2VTB - chains A and B of the 4 polymer chains in the assembly; structure by X-ray diffraction, 2.01 A resolution.

[Chain A]
Protein: Cryptochrome dash
Organism: Arabidopsis thaliana
Notes: EC 4.1.99.3; fragment: cryptochrome dash, residues 44-569
UniProt: Q84KJ5 (CRYD_ARATH); residues 0-525 here correspond to UniProt positions 44-569 (UniProt number = residue number + 44)
Sequence (526 residues; each row starts with the number of its first residue; numbering starts at 0):
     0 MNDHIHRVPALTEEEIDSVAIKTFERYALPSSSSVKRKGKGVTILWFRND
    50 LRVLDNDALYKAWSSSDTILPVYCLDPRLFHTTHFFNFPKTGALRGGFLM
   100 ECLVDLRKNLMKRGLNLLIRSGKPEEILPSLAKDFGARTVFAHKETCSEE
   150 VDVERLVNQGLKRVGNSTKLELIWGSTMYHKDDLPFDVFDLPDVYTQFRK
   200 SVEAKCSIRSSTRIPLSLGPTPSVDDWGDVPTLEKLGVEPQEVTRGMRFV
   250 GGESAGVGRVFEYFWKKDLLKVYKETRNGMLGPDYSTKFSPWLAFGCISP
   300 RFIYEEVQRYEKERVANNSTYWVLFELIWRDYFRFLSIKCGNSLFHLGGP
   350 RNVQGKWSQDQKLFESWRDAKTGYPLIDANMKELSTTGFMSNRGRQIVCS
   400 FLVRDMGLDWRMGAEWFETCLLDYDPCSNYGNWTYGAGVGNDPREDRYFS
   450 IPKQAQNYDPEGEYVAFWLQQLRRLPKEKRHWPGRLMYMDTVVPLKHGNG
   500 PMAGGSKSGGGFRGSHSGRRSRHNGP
Unresolved in the structure: 500-525
Swiss-Prot annotation at these positions:
  - binding site (FAD): Tyr272, Ser285 to Ser289, Asp422, Asp424
  - binding site (ATP): Arg392, Asp441
Small-molecule neighbours:
  - FAD (flavin-adenine dinucleotide): Tyr272, Arg276, Ser285, Thr286, Lys287, Phe288, Ser289, Leu292, Glu325, Leu326, Trp328, Arg329, Phe332, Phe388, Met389, Ser390, Asn391, Arg394, Gln395, Cys398, Phe416, Leu420, Asp422, Tyr423, Asp424, Ser427, Asn428, Asn431, Trp432
  - 5,10-methenyl-6,7,8-trihydrofolic acid (MHF), molecule 1: His83, Phe84, Lys89, Cys146, Ser147, Glu148, Glu149, Asn341, Phe344, His345, Glu417, Tyr423, Pro425, Tyr429
  - 5,10-methenyl-6,7,8-trihydrofolic acid (MHF), molecule 2: Phe188, Asp189, Leu190, Asp192, Lys338
From the paper describing this entry:
  - binding site for 5,10-methenyl-6,7,8-trihydrofolic acid: Asp189, Asp192, Lys338
  - binding site for the 5-nt DNA strand: Glu325, Asn391, Gln395, Asn431, Tyr434, Glu444, Asp445, Arg446, His496
  - conformationally variable residues (loop rearrangement, side-chain flip): Tyr434, Gly437 to Ser449

[Chain B]
Protein: Cryptochrome dash
Organism: Arabidopsis thaliana
Notes: EC 4.1.99.3; fragment: cryptochrome dash, residues 44-482, 484-489, 490-569
UniProt: Q84KJ5 (CRYD_ARATH); the construct lacks a stretch of the UniProt sequence and is renumbered around it, so the offset changes along the chain: 0-438 = UniProt 44-482; 439-444 = UniProt 484-489; 446-525 = UniProt 490-569
Sequence (525 residues; each row starts with the number of its first residue; note: 1 number in that range is skipped by the numbering (no residue carries it; nothing is unmodelled there); numbering starts at 0):
     0 MNDHIHRVPALTEEEIDSVAIKTFERYALPSSSSVKRKGKGVTILWFRND
    50 LRVLDNDALYKAWSSSDTILPVYCLDPRLFHTTHFFNFPKTGALRGGFLM
   100 ECLVDLRKNLMKRGLNLLIRSGKPEEILPSLAKDFGARTVFAHKETCSEE
   150 VDVERLVNQGLKRVGNSTKLELIWGSTMYHKDDLPFDVFDLPDVYTQFRK
   200 SVEAKCSIRSSTRIPLSLGPTPSVDDWGDVPTLEKLGVEPQEVTRGMRFV
   250 GGESAGVGRVFEYFWKKDLLKVYKETRNGMLGPDYSTKFSPWLAFGCISP
   300 RFIYEEVQRYEKERVANNSTYWVLFELIWRDYFRFLSIKCGNSLFHLGGP
   350 RNVNGKWSQDQKLFESWRDAKTGYPLIDANMKELSTTGFMSNRGRQIVCS
   400 FLVRDMGLDWRMGAEWFETCLLDYDPCSNYGNWTYGAGVNDPRED
   446 RYFSIPKQAQNYDPEGEYVAFWLQQLRRLPKEKRHWPGRLMYMDTVVPLK
   496 HGNGPMAGGSKSGGGFRGSHSGRRSRHNGP
Unresolved in the structure: 0-1, 442-444, 497-525
Sequence notes: conflict Asn353 (Gln397 in Q84KJ5)
Swiss-Prot annotation at these positions:
  - binding site (FAD): Tyr272, Ser285 to Ser289, Asp422, Asp424
  - binding site (ATP): Arg392, Asp440
Small-molecule neighbours:
  - FAD (flavin-adenine dinucleotide): Tyr272, Arg276, Ser285, Thr286, Lys287, Phe288, Ser289, Leu292, Glu325, Leu326, Trp328, Arg329, Phe332, Phe388, Met389, Ser390, Asn391, Arg394, Gln395, Cys398, Phe416, Leu420, Asp422, Tyr423, Asp424, Ser427, Asn428, Asn431, Trp432
  - 5,10-methenyl-6,7,8-trihydrofolic acid (MHF), molecule 1: His83, Phe84, Lys89, Cys146, Ser147, Glu148, Glu149, Asn341, Phe344, His345, Glu417, Tyr423, Pro425, Tyr429
  - 5,10-methenyl-6,7,8-trihydrofolic acid (MHF), molecule 2: Phe188, Asp189, Leu190, Asp192, Lys338

[Chain A / chain B interface]
Pairs across the interface (33; chain A residue first):
  Thr145(A) - Phe188(B)
  Ser147(A) - Asp189(B)  hydrogen bond
  Val150(A) - Asp186(B)
  Arg154(A) - Leu183(B)  hydrogen bond (side chain-backbone)
  Arg154(A) - Pro184(B)  hydrogen bond (side chain-backbone)
  Arg154(A) - Phe185(B)
  Arg154(A) - Asp186(B)
  Gln158(A) - Asp181(B)  hydrogen bond (side chain-backbone)
  Gln158(A) - Asp182(B)
  Gln158(A) - Leu183(B)  hydrogen bond (side chain-backbone)
  Lys161(A) - Asp181(B)
  Lys161(A) - Arg208(B)
  Asp181(A) - Gln158(B)  hydrogen bond (backbone-side chain)
  Asp182(A) - Gln158(B)
  Leu183(A) - Arg154(B)  hydrogen bond (backbone-side chain)
  Leu183(A) - Gln158(B)  hydrogen bond (backbone-side chain)
  Pro184(A) - Arg154(B)  hydrogen bond (backbone-side chain)
  Phe185(A) - Arg154(B)
  Asp186(A) - Val150(B)
  Asp186(A) - Arg154(B)
  Phe188(A) - Thr145(B)
  Phe188(A) - Ile337(B)
  Phe188(A) - Gly340(B)
  Phe188(A) - Asn341(B)  hydrogen bond (backbone-side chain)
  Asp189(A) - Ser147(B)  hydrogen bond
  Asp189(A) - Asn341(B)  hydrogen bond
  Ser336(A) - Phe188(B)
  Ile337(A) - Phe188(B)
  Gly340(A) - Phe188(B)
  Asn341(A) - Phe188(B)  hydrogen bond (side chain-backbone)
  Asn341(A) - Asp189(B)  hydrogen bond
  Arg350(A) - Asn351(B)  hydrogen bond (backbone-side chain)
  Asn351(A) - Arg350(B)  hydrogen bond (side chain-backbone)
Other interface residues (no listed pair), chain A (22 interface residues in all): Asp151, Asn157
Other interface residues (no listed pair), chain B (22 interface residues in all): Asp151, Asn157, Ser336

[Summary]
Chain A and chain B each contribute 22 residues to their interface, with 16 hydrogen bonds. Polar pairs
include Ser147(A)-Asp189(B), Arg154(A)-Leu183(B) and Arg154(A)-Pro184(B). From the paper: a binding site for
the 5-nt DNA strand at Glu325(A), Asn391(A) and Gln395(A) among others; a binding site for
5,10-methenyl-6,7,8-trihydrofolic acid at Asp189(A), Asp192(A) and Lys338(A).
Here chain A is Cryptochrome dash and chain B is Cryptochrome dash, both from Arabidopsis thaliana. Entry 2VTB
(Structure of cryptochrome 3 - DNA complex) was determined by X-ray diffraction.
